8C0Z - chains C and E of the 5 polymer chains in the assembly; structure by electron microscopy, 3.22 A resolution.

Chain C:
Protein: Iron-sulfur cluster-binding protein potential subunit of aldehyde oxidoreductase
Organism: Aromatoleum aromaticum
UniProt: Q5P144 (Q5P144_AROAE); numbering as in UniProt (aligned over 1-158)
Amino-acid sequence (192 residues; numbered -33 to 158; the number before each row is that of its first residue; numbers below 1 keep their minus sign (Met-33 is residue -33)):
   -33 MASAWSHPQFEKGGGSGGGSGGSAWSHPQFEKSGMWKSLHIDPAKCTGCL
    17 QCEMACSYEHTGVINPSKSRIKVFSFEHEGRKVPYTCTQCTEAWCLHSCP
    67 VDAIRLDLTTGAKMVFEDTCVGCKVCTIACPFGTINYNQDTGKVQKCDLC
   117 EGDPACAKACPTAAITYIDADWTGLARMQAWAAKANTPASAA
Not modelled in the structure: -33 to 0
Differences from the reference sequence: initiating methionine (-33); expression tag (-32 to 0)
Ion coordination: 4Fe-4S cluster Fe site 1: Cys12, Cys15, Cys18, Cys126; 4Fe-4S cluster Fe site 2: Cys22, Cys113, Cys116, Cys122; 4Fe-4S cluster Fe site 3: Cys53, Cys56, Cys61, Cys96; 4Fe-4S cluster Fe site 4: Cys65, Cys86, Cys89, Cys92
Ligand contacts:
  - 4Fe-4S cluster (SF4), molecule 1: Lys11, Cys12, Thr13, Gly14, Cys15, Leu16, Gln17, Cys18, Val39, Ala125, Cys126, Pro127, Thr128, Ala130, Ile131
  - 4Fe-4S cluster (SF4), molecule 2: Cys22, His26, Arg36, Ile37, Cys113, Asp114, Leu115, Cys116, Pro120, Ala121, Cys122
  - 4Fe-4S cluster (SF4), molecule 3: Cys53, Thr54, Gln55, Cys56, Trp60, Cys61, Cys96, Phe98, Thr100, Ile101, Lys112
  - 4Fe-4S cluster (SF4), molecule 4: Ser64, Cys65, Pro66, Ile70, Cys86, Val87, Gly88, Cys89, Lys90, Val91, Cys92, Val110

Chain E:
Protein: Similar to ferredoxin:NADH oxidoreductases or NADH oxidases, potential subunit of aldehyde oxidoreductase
Organism: Aromatoleum aromaticum
UniProt: Q5P142 (Q5P142_AROAE); residue numbers follow UniProt; this construct covers 1-424
Amino-acid sequence (424 residues; row label = number of the first residue in the row):
     1 MKHVILGNGPAGVIAAETLRRAAPTDDILLFGSEDAPPYSRMAIPYLLEG
    51 NIDESGTWLRKSPGHFDRLRIHEMRGRAVSLDSERRRILFDDGHFESWDR
   101 LLIATGSHPVRPPIPGIDLPEVQTCWTLEDARAIARFATPGARVLQLGAG
   151 FIGCIIMEALAARGVELTVVEMGDRMVPRMMTPTAGGMIRKWVEDQGVRV
   201 VTNAGVSRIDCRASNDAPLDVTLSTGEVVVADLVIVAAGVAPNIAFLEAT
   251 PVHVAKGVLVDDRLQTSVPGIFAAGDVAEAPDLFTGAHLVAAIQPNAADQ
   301 ARVAALNMAGHEARLKGVLAINVLDTLGLISSSFGQWWGEERERGGAGVE
   351 HVDEAAYRYLSLQFKDDVLIGATSIGLTEHVGALRGLIHGRVRLGEWKER
   401 LLHSPLQFVDAYIARSQQPMALVR
Ligand contacts: FAD (flavin-adenine dinucleotide): Leu6, Gly7, Asn8, Gly9, Pro10, Ala11, Phe31, Gly32, Ser33, Glu34, Arg41, Met42, Pro45, Gly76, Arg77, Ala78, Ala104, Thr105, Gly106, Cys125, Trp126, Phe151, Ile152, Ile155, Asn243, Phe246, Gly275, Asp276, Ile293, Gln294, Ala297, Val323
Reported in the primary citation:
  - binding site for flavin-adenine dinucleotide: Arg41, Met42

How chain C and chain E interact:
Pairs across the interface (12):
  Trp60(C) - Met420(E)
  His63(C) - Ser416(E)
  Ser64(C) - Ser416(E)
  Pro66(C) - Lys316(E)
  Pro66(C) - His389(E)
  Asp84(C) - Leu306(E)
  Asp84(C) - His311(E)  salt bridge
  Asp84(C) - Glu312(E)  hydrogen bond (side chain-backbone)
  Asp84(C) - Ala313(E)
  Val87(C) - Arg302(E)
  Ile94(C) - Gln418(E)
  Ala95(C) - Gln417(E)
Also at the interface, not in a pair above, chain C (12 interface residues in all): Asp68, Thr85, Val91, Pro97
Also at the interface, not in a pair above, chain E (13 interface residues in all): Arg314, Pro419

Overview:
12 residues of chain C face 13 of chain E across their interface; the contacts include 1 hydrogen bond and 1
salt bridge. Among the polar pairs are Asp84(C)-His311(E) and Asp84(C)-Glu312(E). Chain C binds 4 copies of
4Fe-4S cluster. The paper reports a binding site for flavin-adenine dinucleotide at Arg41(E) and Met42(E).
Chain C is Iron-sulfur cluster-binding protein potential subunit of aldehyde oxidoreductase and chain E is
Similar to ferredoxin:NADH oxidoreductases or NADH oxidases, potential subunit of aldehyde oxidoreductase,
both from Aromatoleum aromaticum; the structure, CryoEM structure of a tungsten-containing aldehyde
oxidoreductase from Aromatoleum aromaticum, was determined by electron microscopy.
